PDB entry 6SCL | electron microscopy, 3.00 A resolution | chains A and C of the 3 polymer chains in the assembly

[Chain A (and C)]
Molecule: Coat protein
Source organism: Barley yellow dwarf virus
Notes: chain C of this document is another copy of the same molecule, construct and numbering; everything in this record applies to it too
UniProt: O56812 (O56812_9LUTE); numbering as in UniProt (aligned over 1-200)
Amino-acid sequence (200 residues; row label = number of the first residue in the row):
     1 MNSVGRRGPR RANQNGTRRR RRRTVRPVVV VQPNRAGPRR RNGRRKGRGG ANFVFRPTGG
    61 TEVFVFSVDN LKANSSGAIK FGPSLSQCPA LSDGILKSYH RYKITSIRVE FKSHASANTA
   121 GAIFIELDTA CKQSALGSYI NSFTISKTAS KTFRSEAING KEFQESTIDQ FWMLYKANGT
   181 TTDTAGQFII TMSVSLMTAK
Not modelled in the structure: 1-60 (chain C: 1-54)
Construct notes: conflict Phe-53 (Pro in O56812), Asn-118 (Thr in O56812), Thr-152 (Val in O56812), Phe-163 (Ser in O56812), Met-197 (Ile in O56812)
Reported in the primary citation:
  - conformationally variable residues (order/disorder transition): Phe-55 to Gly-60

[Chain A / chain C interface]
Contacting residue pairs (11; chain A residue first):
  His-100(A) with Glu-126(C), salt bridge; Leu-127(C), hydrogen bond (side chain-backbone); Gln-133(C)
  Arg-101(A) with Thr-129(C), hydrogen bond; Glu-156(C)
  Glu-165(A) with Thr-129(C), hydrogen bond; Ala-130(C)
  Met-197(A) with Glu-156(C)
  Ala-199(A) with Ser-138(C)
  Lys-200(A) with Glu-126(C); Ser-138(C)
Interface residues without a listed pair, chain A (8 interface residues in all): Glu-162, Thr-167
Interface residues without a listed pair, chain C (12 interface residues in all): Asp-128, Lys-132, Ala-157, Asn-159, Lys-161

[Summary]
8 residues of chain A face 12 of chain C across their interface; the contacts include 3 hydrogen bonds and 1
salt bridge. Among the polar pairs are His-100(A)/Glu-126(C), His-100(A)/Leu-127(C) and Arg-101(A)/Thr-129(C).
The paper reports conformational variability at Phe-55(A).
Both chains are Coat protein (Barley yellow dwarf virus). Entry 6SCL (Cryo-EM Structure of Barley Yellow Dwarf
Virus VLP) was determined by electron microscopy together with 6SCO from the same study.
